PDB entry 6L3Y | X-ray diffraction, 3.10 A resolution | chains B and A

Chain B (and A):
Protein: Lysine--tRNA ligase
From: Plasmodium falciparum 3D7
Notes: EC 6.1.1.6; chain A of this document is another copy of the same molecule, construct and numbering; everything in this record applies to it too
Reference sequence: Q8IDJ8 (Q8IDJ8_PLAF7); residue numbers follow UniProt; this construct covers 77-583
Amino-acid sequence (507 residues; each row starts with the number of its first residue):
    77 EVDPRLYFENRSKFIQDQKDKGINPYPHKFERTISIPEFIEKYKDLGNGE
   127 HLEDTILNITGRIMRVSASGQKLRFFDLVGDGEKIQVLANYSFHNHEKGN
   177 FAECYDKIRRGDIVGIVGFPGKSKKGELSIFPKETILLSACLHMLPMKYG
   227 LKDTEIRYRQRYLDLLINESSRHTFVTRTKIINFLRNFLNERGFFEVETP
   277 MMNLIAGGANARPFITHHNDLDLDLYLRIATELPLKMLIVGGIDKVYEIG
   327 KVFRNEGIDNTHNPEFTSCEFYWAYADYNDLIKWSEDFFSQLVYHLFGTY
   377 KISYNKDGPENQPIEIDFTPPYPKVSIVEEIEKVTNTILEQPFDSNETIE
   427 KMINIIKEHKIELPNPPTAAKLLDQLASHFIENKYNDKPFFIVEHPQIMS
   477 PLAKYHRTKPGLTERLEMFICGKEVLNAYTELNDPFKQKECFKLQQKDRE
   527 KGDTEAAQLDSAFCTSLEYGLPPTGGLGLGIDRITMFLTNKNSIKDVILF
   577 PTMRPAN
Not modelled in the structure: 77-79, 228-229, 519-534, 582-583 (chain A: 77-79, 228-229, 284-285, 519-534, 582-583)
Cystine bridges: Cys517-Cys540
Small-molecule neighbours:
  - L-lysine (E5C; (3R)-3-[[(3S)-3-ethylpiperidin-1-yl]methyl]-6,8-bis(oxidanyl)-3,4-dihydroisochromen-1-one): Arg330, Glu332, Thr337, His338, Asn339, Phe342, Ser344, Glu500, Val501, Leu502, Asn503, Gly554, Leu555, Gly556, Arg559
  - lysine (LYS): Gly284, Ala285, Ala306, Glu308, Arg330, Glu346, Tyr348, Asn503, Ala504, Tyr505, Glu507, Gly552, Leu553, Gly554

Interface between chain B and chain A:
Residue-residue contacts (198):
  Phe84(B) - Glu544(A)
  Lys95(B) - Asp510(A)  salt bridge
  Lys95(B) - Phe512(A)
  Lys95(B) - Lys513(A)
  Asn100(B) - Tyr481(A)  hydrogen bond
  Tyr102(B) - Lys480(A)  hydrogen bond (backbone-side chain)
  Tyr102(B) - Tyr481(A)
  Tyr102(B) - Asn509(A)
  Tyr102(B) - Asp510(A)
  Tyr102(B) - Pro511(A)
  Pro103(B) - Lys480(A)  hydrogen bond (backbone-side chain)
  Pro103(B) - Pro549(A)
  His104(B) - Lys480(A)
  His104(B) - Tyr481(A)
  His104(B) - Arg483(A)
  His104(B) - Glu490(A)
  His104(B) - Pro549(A)
  Lys105(B) - Tyr351(A)  hydrogen bond (side chain-backbone)
  Lys105(B) - Ala352(A)
  Lys105(B) - Asp353(A)
  Lys105(B) - Asp356(A)  salt bridge
  Phe106(B) - Tyr351(A)
  Arg108(B) - Tyr351(A)
  Thr136(B) - Tyr351(A)
  Gly137(B) - Tyr351(A)
  Arg138(B) - Val316(A)  hydrogen bond (side chain-backbone)
  Arg138(B) - Tyr545(A)  hydrogen bond (side chain-backbone)
  Arg138(B) - Gly546(A)  hydrogen bond (side chain-backbone)
  Asp157(B) - Gly318(A)
  Asp157(B) - Asp320(A)
  Ile189(B) - Tyr351(A)
  Ile189(B) - Gly546(A)
  Ile189(B) - Pro548(A)
  Leu214(B) - Tyr351(A)  hydrophobic
  Leu214(B) - Pro549(A)
  Ser215(B) - Gly546(A)
  Ser215(B) - Leu547(A)  hydrogen bond (side chain-backbone)
  Ser215(B) - Pro548(A)
  Ala216(B) - Gly546(A)
  Cys217(B) - Glu544(A)
  Cys217(B) - Tyr545(A)  hydrogen bond (side chain-backbone)
  Leu218(B) - Glu544(A)  hydrogen bond (backbone-backbone)
  His219(B) - Glu544(A)  salt bridge
  His219(B) - Tyr545(A)
  Leu221(B) - Tyr545(A)  hydrophobic
  Gln236(B) - Tyr545(A)
  Tyr238(B) - Met313(A)
  Tyr238(B) - Gly317(A)
  Tyr238(B) - Thr541(A)
  Tyr238(B) - Ser542(A)
  Tyr238(B) - Tyr545(A)  hydrophobic
  Leu239(B) - Tyr545(A)  hydrophobic
  Leu241(B) - Leu314(A)  hydrophobic
  Leu241(B) - Gly317(A)
  Leu242(B) - Val316(A)
  Leu242(B) - Gly317(A)
  Leu242(B) - Gly318(A)
  Arg248(B) - Gly318(A)
  Arg248(B) - Ile319(A)
  Phe251(B) - Phe271(A)
  Val252(B) - Phe271(A)  hydrophobic
  Arg254(B) - Glu274(A)  salt bridge
  Thr255(B) - Phe271(A)
  Thr255(B) - Glu272(A)  hydrogen bond (side chain-backbone)
  Ile258(B) - Glu274(A)
  Asn259(B) - Glu272(A)
  Arg262(B) - Arg262(A)
  Phe271(B) - Phe251(A)
  Phe271(B) - Val252(A)  hydrophobic
  Phe271(B) - Thr255(A)
  Glu272(B) - Thr255(A)
  Glu272(B) - Asn259(A)
  Val273(B) - Leu575(A)  hydrophobic
  Glu274(B) - Arg254(A)  salt bridge
  Glu274(B) - Ile258(A)
  Glu274(B) - Lys327(A)
  Glu274(B) - Thr343(A)  hydrogen bond
  Glu274(B) - Leu575(A)
  Thr275(B) - Lys327(A)  hydrogen bond (backbone-side chain)
  Pro276(B) - Glu341(A)
  Pro276(B) - Phe576(A)
  Met277(B) - Met277(A)  hydrophobic
  Met277(B) - Lys327(A)
  Met277(B) - Phe329(A)  hydrophobic
  Met277(B) - Glu341(A)  hydrogen bond (backbone-side chain)
  Met278(B) - Phe329(A)  hydrophobic
  Met278(B) - Glu341(A)  hydrogen bond (backbone-side chain)
  Met278(B) - Thr578(A)
  Leu280(B) - Pro581(A)
  Phe290(B) - Met278(A)  hydrophobic
  Phe290(B) - Thr292(A)
  Phe290(B) - His293(A)
  Phe290(B) - His294(A)
  Ile291(B) - Ile291(A)
  Ile291(B) - Thr292(A)  hydrogen bond (backbone-side chain)
  Ile291(B) - His293(A)
  Thr292(B) - Phe290(A)
  Thr292(B) - Ile291(A)  hydrogen bond (side chain-backbone)
  His293(B) - Phe290(A)
  His293(B) - Asn331(A)  hydrogen bond (backbone-side chain)
  His294(B) - Asn331(A)
  His294(B) - Glu332(A)
  His294(B) - Ile334(A)
  His294(B) - Pro340(A)
  Asn295(B) - Arg288(A)  hydrogen bond
  Asn295(B) - Asn331(A)  hydrogen bond (backbone-side chain)
  Asp296(B) - Arg288(A)  salt bridge
  Asp296(B) - Glu332(A)
  Asp296(B) - Gly333(A)  hydrogen bond (side chain-backbone)
  Leu297(B) - Ile334(A)  hydrophobic
  Leu297(B) - Arg580(A)  hydrogen bond (backbone-side chain)
  Leu299(B) - Arg580(A)
  Leu299(B) - Pro581(A)
  Pro310(B) - Phe576(A)
  Met313(B) - Tyr238(A)
  Met313(B) - Phe576(A)  hydrophobic
  Leu314(B) - Leu241(A)  hydrophobic
  Leu314(B) - Leu575(A)  hydrophobic
  Leu314(B) - Phe576(A)  hydrophobic
  Val316(B) - Arg138(A)  hydrogen bond (backbone-side chain)
  Val316(B) - Leu242(A)
  Gly317(B) - Tyr238(A)
  Gly317(B) - Leu241(A)
  Gly317(B) - Leu242(A)
  Gly318(B) - Leu242(A)
  Gly318(B) - Arg248(A)
  Ile319(B) - Arg248(A)
  Asp320(B) - Asp157(A)
  Lys327(B) - Glu274(A)
  Lys327(B) - Thr275(A)  hydrogen bond (side chain-backbone)
  Lys327(B) - Pro276(A)
  Lys327(B) - Met277(A)
  Phe329(B) - Met277(A)  hydrophobic
  Asn331(B) - His293(A)  hydrogen bond (side chain-backbone)
  Asn331(B) - His294(A)  hydrogen bond
  Asn331(B) - Asn295(A)  hydrogen bond (side chain-backbone)
  Glu332(B) - His294(A)
  Glu332(B) - Asp296(A)
  Gly333(B) - Asp296(A)
  Ile334(B) - His294(A)
  Ile334(B) - Asp296(A)
  Ile334(B) - Leu297(A)  hydrophobic
  Pro340(B) - Met278(A)  hydrophobic
  Pro340(B) - His294(A)
  Glu341(B) - Pro276(A)
  Glu341(B) - Met277(A)  hydrogen bond (side chain-backbone)
  Glu341(B) - Met278(A)  hydrogen bond (side chain-backbone)
  Thr343(B) - Glu274(A)  hydrogen bond
  Tyr351(B) - Lys105(A)  hydrogen bond (backbone-side chain)
  Tyr351(B) - Arg108(A)
  Tyr351(B) - Thr136(A)
  Tyr351(B) - Gly137(A)  hydrogen bond (side chain-backbone)
  Tyr351(B) - Ile189(A)
  Ala352(B) - Lys105(A)
  Asp353(B) - Lys105(A)
  Asp356(B) - Lys105(A)  salt bridge
  Lys480(B) - Pro103(A)  hydrogen bond (side chain-backbone)
  Lys480(B) - His104(A)
  Tyr481(B) - Asn100(A)  hydrogen bond
  Tyr481(B) - His104(A)  hydrogen bond (backbone-side chain)
  Arg483(B) - His104(A)
  Glu490(B) - His104(A)
  Asn509(B) - Tyr102(A)
  Asp510(B) - Lys95(A)  salt bridge
  Asp510(B) - Tyr102(A)
  Pro511(B) - Tyr102(A)
  Phe512(B) - Gln92(A)
  Phe512(B) - Lys95(A)
  Ser542(B) - Tyr238(A)
  Glu544(B) - Phe84(A)
  Glu544(B) - Ala216(A)
  Glu544(B) - Cys217(A)
  Glu544(B) - Leu218(A)  hydrogen bond (backbone-backbone)
  Glu544(B) - His219(A)  salt bridge
  Tyr545(B) - Arg138(A)  hydrogen bond (backbone-side chain)
  Tyr545(B) - Cys217(A)  hydrogen bond (backbone-side chain)
  Tyr545(B) - His219(A)
  Tyr545(B) - Leu221(A)  hydrophobic
  Tyr545(B) - Gln236(A)
  Tyr545(B) - Tyr238(A)  hydrophobic
  Tyr545(B) - Leu239(A)  hydrophobic
  Gly546(B) - Arg138(A)  hydrogen bond (backbone-side chain)
  Gly546(B) - Ser215(A)
  Gly546(B) - Ala216(A)
  Leu547(B) - Ser215(A)  hydrogen bond (backbone-side chain)
  Pro548(B) - Ile189(A)  hydrophobic
  Pro548(B) - Ser215(A)
  Pro549(B) - Pro103(A)
  Pro549(B) - His104(A)
  Leu575(B) - Val273(A)  hydrophobic
  Leu575(B) - Glu274(A)
  Leu575(B) - Leu314(A)  hydrophobic
  Phe576(B) - Thr275(A)
  Phe576(B) - Pro276(A)
  Phe576(B) - Pro310(A)
  Phe576(B) - Met313(A)  hydrophobic
  Phe576(B) - Leu314(A)  hydrophobic
  Arg580(B) - Leu297(A)
Interface residues without a listed pair, chain B (103 interface residues in all): Gln92, Gly187, Leu303, Lys321, Ala350, His482, Lys513, Ala538, Thr541, Thr578, Met579, Pro581
Interface residues without a listed pair, chain A (102 interface residues in all): Phe106, Gly187, Leu214, Met220, Asn266, Leu280, Leu303, Lys321, Ala538

Overview:
103 residues of chain B face 102 of chain A across their interface, with 40 hydrogen bonds and 9 salt bridges.
Polar contacts include Lys95(B)-Asp510(A), Lys105(B)-Asp356(A) and His219(B)-Glu544(A). Chain B binds lysine
and L-lysine.
Both chains are Lysine--tRNA ligase (Plasmodium falciparum 3D7). Entry 6L3Y (Crystal Structure of Lysyl-tRNA
Synthetase from Plasmodium falciparum complexed with L-lysine and Clado-C) was determined by X-ray diffraction
together with 6L4Q from the same study.
